8XKO - chains A and E of the 6 polymer chains in the assembly; structure by electron microscopy, 3.29 A resolution.

== Chain A ==
Name: RNA-directed RNA polymerase nsp12
Source organism: Severe acute respiratory syndrome coronavirus 2
Notes: EC 2.7.7.48, 2.7.7.50
Reference sequence: P0DTD1 (R1AB_SARS2); residues 1-932 here correspond to UniProt positions 4393-5324 (UniProt number = residue number + 4392)
Sequence (944 residues; row label = number of the first residue in the row; numbers below 1 keep their minus sign (Met-1 is residue -1)):
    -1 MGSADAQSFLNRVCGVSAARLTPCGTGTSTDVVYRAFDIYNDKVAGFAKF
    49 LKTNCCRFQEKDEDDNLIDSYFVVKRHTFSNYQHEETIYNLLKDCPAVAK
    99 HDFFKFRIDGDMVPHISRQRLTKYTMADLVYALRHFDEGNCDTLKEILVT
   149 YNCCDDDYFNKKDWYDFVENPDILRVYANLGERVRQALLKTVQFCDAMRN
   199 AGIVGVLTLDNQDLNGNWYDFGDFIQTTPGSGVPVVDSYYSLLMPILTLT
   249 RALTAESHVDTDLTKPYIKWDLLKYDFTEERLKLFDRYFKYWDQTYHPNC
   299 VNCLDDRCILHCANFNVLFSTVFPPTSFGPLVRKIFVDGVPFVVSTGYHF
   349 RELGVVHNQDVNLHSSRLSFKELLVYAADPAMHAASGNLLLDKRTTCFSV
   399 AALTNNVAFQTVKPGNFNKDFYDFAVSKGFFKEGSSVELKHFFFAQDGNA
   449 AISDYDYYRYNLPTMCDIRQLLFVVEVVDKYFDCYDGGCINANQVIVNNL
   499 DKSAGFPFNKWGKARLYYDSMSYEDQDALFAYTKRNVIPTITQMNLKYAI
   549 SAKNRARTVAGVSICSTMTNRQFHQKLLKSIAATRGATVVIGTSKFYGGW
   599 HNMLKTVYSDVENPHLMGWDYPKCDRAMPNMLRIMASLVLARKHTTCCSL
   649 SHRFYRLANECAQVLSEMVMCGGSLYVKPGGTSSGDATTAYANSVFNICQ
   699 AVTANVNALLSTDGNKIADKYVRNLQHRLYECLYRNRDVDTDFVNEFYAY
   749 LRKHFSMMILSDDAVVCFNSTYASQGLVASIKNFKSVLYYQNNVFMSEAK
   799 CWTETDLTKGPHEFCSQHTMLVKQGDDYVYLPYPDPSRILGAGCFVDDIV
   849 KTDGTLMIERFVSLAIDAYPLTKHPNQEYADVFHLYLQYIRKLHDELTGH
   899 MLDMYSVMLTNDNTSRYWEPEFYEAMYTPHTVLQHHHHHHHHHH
Not modelled in the structure: -1 to 0, 930-942
Sequence notes: initiating methionine (-1); expression tag (0, 933-942)
Metal / ion sites: Mg2+: Asp618 (together with A1LVZ)
Small-molecule neighbours: A1LVZ ([[(2R,3R,4S,5R)-4-fluoranyl-5-(5-iodanyl-4-methyl-pyrrolo[2,3-d]pyrimidin-7-yl)-3-oxidanyl-oxolan-2-yl]methoxy-oxidanyl-phosphoryl] phosphono hydrogen phosphate): Lys545, Lys551, Arg553, Arg555, Asp618, Tyr619, Pro620, Lys621, Cys622, Asp623, Ser682, Thr687, Asn691, Lys798
Curated features (UniProtKB/Swiss-Prot):
  - region: Lys545 to Arg555 (Interaction with RMP Remdesivir), Thr582 to Pro620 (RdRp Palm N-ter)
  - active site: Ser759, Asp760, Asp761
  - binding site (Mn(2+)): Asn209, Asp218
  - binding site (Zn(2+)): His295, Cys301, Cys306, Cys310, Cys487, His642, Cys645, Cys646
  - site: Gln932 (Cleavage)
From the paper describing this entry:
  - binding site for A1LVZ: Lys545, Lys551, Arg555, Lys621

== Chain E ==
Molecule: 14-nt RNA strand
Sequence (14 nucleotides; row label = number of the first residue in the row):
     1 CUACGCGUAGCAUG

== Interface between chain A and chain E ==
Residue-residue contacts - 22 pairs, chain A then chain E:
  Asp499(A) - U8(E)  phosphate contact
  Arg513(A) - U8(E)  salt bridge to the phosphate
  Thr687(A) - G14(E)  base contact
  Leu758(A) - G14(E)  phosphate contact
  Ser759(A) - G14(E)  hydrogen bond to the phosphate
  Asp760(A) - G14(E)  hydrogen bond to the phosphate
  Cys813(A) - U13(E)  hydrogen bond to the sugar
  Cys813(A) - G14(E)  phosphate contact
  Ser814(A) - U13(E)  hydrogen bond to the phosphate
  Ser814(A) - G14(E)  phosphate contact
  Arg836(A) - A12(E)  salt bridge to the phosphate
  Arg836(A) - U13(E)  salt bridge to the phosphate
  Ala840(A) - A12(E)  phosphate contact
  Lys849(A) - G10(E)  phosphate contact
  Lys849(A) - C11(E)  salt bridge to the phosphate
  Leu854(A) - G10(E)  sugar contact
  Arg858(A) - G10(E)  sugar contact
  Arg858(A) - C11(E)  salt bridge to the phosphate
  Ser861(A) - C11(E)  hydrogen bond to the sugar
  Leu862(A) - C11(E)  phosphate contact
  Asp865(A) - C11(E)  hydrogen bond to the sugar
  Asp865(A) - A12(E)  sugar contact
Also at the interface, not in a pair above, chain A (22 interface residues in all): Ala688, Asp761, Gln815, Asp845, Asp846, Glu857
Also at the interface, not in a pair above, chain E (8 interface residues in all): G7, A9

== Summary ==
Chain A and chain E form an interface of 22 and 8 residues respectively, with 6 hydrogen bonds and 5 salt
bridges. Among the polar pairs are Cys813(A)-U13(E), Ser861(A)-C11(E) and Asp865(A)-C11(E). Chain A binds
compound A1LVZ. From the paper: a binding site for A1LVZ at Lys545(A), Lys551(A) and Arg555(A) among others.
Chain A is RNA-directed RNA polymerase nsp12 (Severe acute respiratory syndrome coronavirus 2) and chain E is
a 14-nt RNA strand; the structure, CryoEM structure of compound HNC-1664 bound with RdRP-RNA complex of
SARS-CoV-2, was determined by electron microscopy, deposited together with 8XPO and 8XPP.
